Entry 1DM3 (X-ray diffraction, 2.00 A resolution); this record covers chains B and C of the 4 polymer chains in the assembly.

== Chain B (and C) ==
Protein: Biosynthetic thiolase acetylated at CYS89
Organism: Zoogloea ramigera
Notes: EC 2.3.1.9; fragment: entire thiolase, acetylated at cys89; chain C of this document is another copy of the same molecule, construct and numbering; everything in this record applies to it too
Reference sequence: P07097 (THIL_ZOORA); the construct has insertions or renumbered stretches relative to UniProt, so the offset changes along the chain: 4-9 = UniProt 5-10; 11-392 = UniProt 11-392
Amino-acid sequence (389 residues; numbered 4 to 392; the number before each row is that of its first residue):
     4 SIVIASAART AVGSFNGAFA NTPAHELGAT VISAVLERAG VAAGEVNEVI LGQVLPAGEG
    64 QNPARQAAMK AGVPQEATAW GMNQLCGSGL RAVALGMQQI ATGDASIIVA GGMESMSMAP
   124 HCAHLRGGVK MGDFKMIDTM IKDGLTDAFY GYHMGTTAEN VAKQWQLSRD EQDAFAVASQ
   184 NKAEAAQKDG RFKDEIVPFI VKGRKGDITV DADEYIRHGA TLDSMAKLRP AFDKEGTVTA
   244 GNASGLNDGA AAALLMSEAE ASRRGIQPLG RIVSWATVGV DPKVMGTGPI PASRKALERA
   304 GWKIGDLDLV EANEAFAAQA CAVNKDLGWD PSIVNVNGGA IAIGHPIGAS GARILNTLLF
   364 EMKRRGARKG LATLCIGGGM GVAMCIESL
Sequence notes: insertion (10); modified residue (89); conflict Arg129 (Ala in P07097)
Modified residues: Cys89 (s-acetyl-cysteine; SCY)
Small-molecule neighbours: acetyl coenzyme A (ACO): Cys89, Leu148, His156, Met157, Gln183, Arg220, Ser227, Met228, Leu231, Ala234, Phe235, Ala243, Gly244, Ala246, Ser247, Gly248, Leu249, Met288, Ala318, Phe319, His348, Cys378, Ile379, Gly380
UniProt features mapped onto this chain:
  - active site: Cys89 (Acyl-thioester intermediate), His348 (Proton acceptor), Cys378 (Proton acceptor)

== How chain B and chain C interact ==
Pairs across the interface (32):
  Phe18(B) - Lys133(C)
  Asn19(B) - Lys133(C)
  His124(B) - Val132(C)
  His124(B) - Gly135(C)  hydrogen bond (side chain-backbone)
  His124(B) - Phe137(C)
  Val132(B) - His124(C)
  Lys133(B) - Phe18(C)
  Met134(B) - Asp141(C)
  Met134(B) - Met143(C)  hydrophobic
  Met134(B) - Ile144(C)  hydrophobic
  Met134(B) - Leu249(C)  hydrophobic
  Gly135(B) - His124(C)  hydrogen bond (backbone-side chain)
  Gly135(B) - Asp141(C)  hydrogen bond (backbone-side chain)
  Asp136(B) - Lys138(C)  salt bridge
  Asp136(B) - Met139(C)
  Asp136(B) - Ile140(C)
  Asp136(B) - Asp141(C)  hydrogen bond (side chain-backbone)
  Phe137(B) - His124(C)
  Phe137(B) - Lys138(C)
  Phe137(B) - Met139(C)  hydrogen bond (backbone-backbone)
  Lys138(B) - Asp136(C)
  Lys138(B) - Phe137(C)
  Met139(B) - Asp136(C)
  Met139(B) - Phe137(C)  hydrogen bond (backbone-backbone)
  Met139(B) - Met139(C)  hydrophobic
  Ile140(B) - Asp136(C)
  Asp141(B) - Met134(C)
  Asp141(B) - Gly135(C)  hydrogen bond (side chain-backbone)
  Asp141(B) - Asp136(C)  hydrogen bond (backbone-side chain)
  Met143(B) - Met134(C)  hydrophobic
  Ile144(B) - Met134(C)  hydrophobic
  Leu249(B) - Met134(C)  hydrophobic
Also at the interface, not in a pair above, chain C (16 interface residues in all): Asn19

== Summary ==
Chain B and chain C each contribute 16 residues to their interface; the contacts include 8 hydrogen bonds and
1 salt bridge. Among the polar pairs are Asp136(B)-Lys138(C), His124(B)-Gly135(C) and Gly135(B)-Asp141(C).
Bound to chain B: acetyl coenzyme A.
Both chains are Biosynthetic thiolase acetylated at CYS89 (Zoogloea ramigera). Entry 1DM3 (Acetylated
biosynthetic thiolase from zoogloea ramigera in complex with acetyl-CoA) was determined by X-ray diffraction,
deposited together with 1DLU and 1DLV.
